PDB entry 7L6M | electron microscopy, 4.70 A resolution (low resolution: residue-level contacts below are approximate; hydrogen-bond / salt-bridge calls are withheld) | chains h and i of the 4 polymer chains in the assembly

# Chain h (and i)
Protein: DH898.1 Fab heavy chain
Source organism: Macaca mulatta
Notes: antibody fragment or engineered binder; chain i of this document is another copy of the same molecule, construct and numbering; everything in this record applies to it too
Amino-acid sequence (219 residues; numbered 1 to 212 plus 7 insertion-coded residues; the number before each row is that of its first residue; a row labelled like 82A-82C holds insertion residues (82A, then the next letters in order)):
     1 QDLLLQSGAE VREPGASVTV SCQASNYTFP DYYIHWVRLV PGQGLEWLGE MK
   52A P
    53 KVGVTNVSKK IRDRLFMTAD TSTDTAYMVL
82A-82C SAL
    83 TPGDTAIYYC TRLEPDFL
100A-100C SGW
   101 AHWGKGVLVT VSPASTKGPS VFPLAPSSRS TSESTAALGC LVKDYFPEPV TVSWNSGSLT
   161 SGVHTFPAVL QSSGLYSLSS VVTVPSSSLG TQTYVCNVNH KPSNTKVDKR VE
Disulfides: Cys22-Cys92, Cys140-Cys196
Reported in the primary citation:
  - self-association interface (contacts with another copy of this molecule); pairs are residue here / residue on that copy: Glu10-Arg12 (salt bridge)

# How chain h and chain i interact
Pairs across the interface (12):
  Glu10(h) with Arg12(i)
  Arg12(h) with Glu10(i); Arg12(i)
  Thr19(h) with Thr19(i)
  Phe68(h) with Asp72(i); Tyr79(i)
  Asp72(h) with Phe68(i)
  Tyr79(h) with Val81(i)
  Val81(h) with Tyr79(i)
  Ser115(h) with Pro202(i); Asn204(i)
  Thr116(h) with Thr116(i)
Interface residues without a listed pair, chain h (10 interface residues in all): Ser203
Interface residues without a listed pair, chain i (12 interface residues in all): Ala71, Ser115

# In short
Chain h and chain i form an interface of 10 and 12 residues respectively. The paper reports a self-association
interface involving Glu10(h) and Arg12(h).
Chain h and chain i are both DH898.1 Fab heavy chain (Macaca mulatta); the structure, Cryo-EM structure of
DH898.1 Fab-dimer from local refinement of the Fab-dimer bound near the CD4 binding ..., was determined by
electron microscopy, deposited together with 6VTU, 6XRJ, 7L02, 7L06, 7L09, 7L6O, 7LU9 and 7LUA.
